Entry 1DCD (X-ray diffraction, 2.00 A resolution); this record covers chains A and B.

== Chain A (and B) ==
Protein: Protein (desulforedoxin)
From: Desulfovibrio gigas
Notes: chain B of this document is another copy of the same molecule, construct and numbering; everything in this record applies to it too
Reference sequence: P00273 (DESR_DESGI); residues 1-36 here correspond to UniProt positions 2-37 (UniProt number = residue number + 1)
Sequence (36 residues; each row starts with the number of its first residue):
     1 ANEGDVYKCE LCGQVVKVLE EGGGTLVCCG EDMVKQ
Bound ions: Cd2+: Cys9, Cys12, Cys28, Cys29
Swiss-Prot annotation at these positions:
  - binding site (Fe cation): Cys9, Cys12, Cys28, Cys29

== How chain A and chain B interact ==
Pairs across the interface (45; chain A residue first):
  Ala1(A) - Gln14(B)
  Cys12(A) - Gly22(B)
  Cys12(A) - Gly23(B)
  Cys12(A) - Gly24(B)
  Gly13(A) - Glu20(B)
  Gln14(A) - Ala1(B)
  Gln14(A) - Glu20(B)
  Gln14(A) - Glu21(B)
  Gln14(A) - Gly22(B)  hydrogen bond (side chain-backbone)
  Gln14(A) - Gly24(B)  hydrogen bond (side chain-backbone)
  Gln14(A) - Leu26(B)
  Val15(A) - Val18(B)
  Val15(A) - Leu19(B)  hydrogen bond (backbone-backbone)
  Val15(A) - Glu20(B)  hydrogen bond (backbone-backbone)
  Val16(A) - Lys17(B)
  Val16(A) - Leu26(B)  hydrophobic
  Lys17(A) - Val16(B)
  Lys17(A) - Lys17(B)  hydrogen bond (backbone-backbone)
  Lys17(A) - Leu19(B)
  Val18(A) - Gln14(B)
  Val18(A) - Val15(B)
  Val18(A) - Val16(B)  hydrophobic
  Leu19(A) - Val15(B)  hydrogen bond (backbone-backbone)
  Leu19(A) - Lys17(B)
  Glu20(A) - Gln14(B)
  Glu20(A) - Val15(B)  hydrogen bond (backbone-backbone)
  Glu21(A) - Gln14(B)
  Gly22(A) - Cys12(B)
  Gly22(A) - Gln14(B)  hydrogen bond (backbone-side chain)
  Gly23(A) - Cys12(B)
  Gly24(A) - Cys12(B)
  Gly24(A) - Gln14(B)  hydrogen bond (backbone-side chain)
  Gly24(A) - Cys28(B)
  Gly24(A) - Cys29(B)
  Thr25(A) - Val27(B)
  Thr25(A) - Cys28(B)
  Leu26(A) - Val27(B)
  Leu26(A) - Met33(B)  hydrophobic
  Val27(A) - Thr25(B)
  Val27(A) - Leu26(B)
  Val27(A) - Val27(B)  hydrogen bond (backbone-backbone)
  Cys28(A) - Gly24(B)
  Cys28(A) - Thr25(B)
  Cys29(A) - Gly24(B)
  Met33(A) - Leu26(B)  hydrophobic
Also at the interface, not in a pair above, chain A (21 interface residues in all): Val6
Also at the interface, not in a pair above, chain B (20 interface residues in all): Gly13

== Summary ==
Chain A and chain B form an interface of 21 and 20 residues respectively; the contacts include 10 hydrogen
bonds. Polar pairs include Gln14(A)-Gly22(B), Gln14(A)-Gly24(B) and Val15(A)-Leu19(B). Cys9(A), Cys12(A),
Cys28(A) and Cys29(A) form the Cd2+ site. UniProt lists 4 Fe cation-binding residues on chain A.
Chain A and chain B are both Protein (desulforedoxin) (Desulfovibrio gigas); the structure, Desulforedoxin
complexed with CD2+, was determined by X-ray diffraction (same publication as 1CFW and 1DHG).
